Entry 8G4E (electron microscopy, 2.98 A resolution); this record covers chains A and B.

# Chain A
Protein: RCG-10 - Cryo-EM imaging scaffold subunit B fused to DARPin
Organism: synthetic construct
Notes: antibody fragment or engineered binder
Amino-acid sequence (322 residues; each row starts with the number of its first residue):
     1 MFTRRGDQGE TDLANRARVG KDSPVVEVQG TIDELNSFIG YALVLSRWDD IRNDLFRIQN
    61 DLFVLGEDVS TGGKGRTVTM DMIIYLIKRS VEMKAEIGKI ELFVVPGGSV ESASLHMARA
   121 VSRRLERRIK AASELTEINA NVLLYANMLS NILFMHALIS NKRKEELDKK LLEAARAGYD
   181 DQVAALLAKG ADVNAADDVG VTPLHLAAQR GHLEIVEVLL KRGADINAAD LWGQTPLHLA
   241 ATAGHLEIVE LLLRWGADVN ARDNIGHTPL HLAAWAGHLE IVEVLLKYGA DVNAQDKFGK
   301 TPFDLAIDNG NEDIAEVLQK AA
Not modelled in the structure: 1-154

# Chain B
Protein: Superfolder Green Fluorescent Protein
Organism: Aequorea victoria
Amino-acid sequence (234 residues; numbered 1 to 236; 2 numbers in that range are skipped by the numbering (no residue carries them; nothing is unmodelled there); the number before each row is that of its first residue):
     1 MSKGEELFTG VVPILVELDG DVNGHKFSVR GEGEGDATNG KLTLKFICTT GKLPVPWPTL
    61 VTTL
    66 T
    68 VQCFSRYPDH MKRHDFFKSA MPEGYVQERT ISFKDDGTYK TRAEVKFEGD TLVNRIELKG
   128 IDFKEDGNIL GHKLEYNFNS HNVYITADKQ KNGIKANFKI RHNVEDGSVQ LADHYQQNTP
   188 IGDGPVLLPD NHYLSTQSAL SKDPNEKRDH MVLLEFVTAA GITHHHHHH
Not modelled in the structure: 232-236
Modified residues: T66 ({2-[(1R,2R)-1-amino-2-hydroxypropyl]-4-(4-hydroxybenzylidene)-5-oxo-4,5-dihydro-1H-imidazol-1-yl}acetic acid; CRO)
Glycans and other covalent adducts: covalent link L64-T66; covalent link T66-V68

# Chain A / chain B interface
Contacting residue pairs (29; chain A residue first):
  L231(A) with K45(B); D210(B)
  W232(A) with T43(B); L44(B), hydrogen bond (side chain-backbone); V219(B); L220(B), hydrogen bond (side chain-backbone); L221(B)
  Q234(A) with K41(B); L221(B)
  T242(A) with N39(B); K41(B)
  D263(A) with L221(B)
  N264(A) with A206(B); S208(B)
  I265(A) with A206(B), hydrophobic; L221(B), hydrophobic; F223(B), hydrophobic
  H267(A) with Q204(B)
  W275(A) with N39(B), hydrogen bond (side chain-backbone); R73(B); V224(B); T225(B)
  A276(A) with N39(B)
  F298(A) with F145(B); N146(B); S147(B); Q204(B); S205(B)
  N309(A) with R73(B)
Other interface residues (no listed pair), chain A (17 interface residues in all): R176, L239, L272, D296, K300
Other interface residues (no listed pair), chain B (21 interface residues in all): E34

# Summary
The interface between chain A and chain B involves 17 residues on one side and 21 on the other, with 3
hydrogen bonds. Among the polar pairs are W232(A)-L44(B), W232(A)-L220(B) and W275(A)-N39(B).
Chain A is RCG-10 - Cryo-EM imaging scaffold subunit B fused to DARPin (synthetic construct) and chain B is
Superfolder Green Fluorescent Protein (Aequorea victoria); the structure, Green Fluorescence Protein imaged on
a cryo-EM imaging scaffold, was determined by electron microscopy, deposited together with 8G3K, 8G42, 8G47,
8G4F and 8G4H.
